PDB entry 6CFW | electron microscopy, 3.70 A resolution | chains A and C of the 14 polymer chains in the assembly

[Chain A]
Molecule: Monovalent cation/H+ antiporter subunit E
Source organism: Pyrococcus furiosus COM1
UniProt: I6TXN1 (I6TXN1_9EURY); numbering as in UniProt (aligned over 1-167)
Sequence (167 residues; each row starts with the number of its first residue):
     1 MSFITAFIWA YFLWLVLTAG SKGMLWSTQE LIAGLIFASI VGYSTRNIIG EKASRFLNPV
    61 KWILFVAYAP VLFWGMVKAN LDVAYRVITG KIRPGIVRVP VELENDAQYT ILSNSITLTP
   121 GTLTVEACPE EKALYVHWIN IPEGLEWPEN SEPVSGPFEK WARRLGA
Unresolved in the structure: 1, 167

[Chain C]
Molecule: Monovalent cation/H+ antiporter subunit G
Source organism: Pyrococcus furiosus COM1
UniProt: I6UQL1 (I6UQL1_9EURY); residues 1-124 here = UniProt positions 1-124
Sequence (124 residues; each row starts with the number of its first residue):
     1 MIAYYLIIAF LGISVTFNML GSIALHRFPD VYTRLHGATK CTTFGTIFAA LAVITHAIVK
    61 LQATGNPKYL QMAIHSFVAM LALLLTNPVG AHAIAKAAHK TGYLPKRAVV DAYLEKERGE
   121 KNES
Unresolved in the structure: 1-2, 117-124

[Chain A / chain C interface]
Pairs across the interface (45):
  V16(A) - I74(C)
  L17(A) - H75(C)  hydrogen bond (backbone-side chain)
  A19(A) - L70(C)
  G20(A) - P67(C)
  G23(A) - P67(C)
  M76(A) - F44(C)  hydrophobic
  A79(A) - K40(C)
  N80(A) - F17(C)
  N80(A) - K40(C)
  N80(A) - C41(C)
  N80(A) - F44(C)
  V83(A) - C41(C)  hydrophobic
  A84(A) - L20(C)  hydrophobic
  R86(A) - F28(C)
  V87(A) - R27(C)  hydrogen bond (backbone-side chain)
  T89(A) - R27(C)
  R93(A) - V109(C)
  P94(A) - R107(C)
  P94(A) - A108(C)
  P94(A) - V109(C)  hydrogen bond (backbone-backbone)
  G95(A) - V110(C)
  I96(A) - P105(C)  hydrophobic
  I96(A) - V110(C)  hydrogen bond (backbone-backbone)
  I96(A) - D111(C)
  I96(A) - A112(C)  hydrogen bond (backbone-backbone)
  N114(A) - V89(C)
  T117(A) - K40(C)
  T117(A) - P88(C)
  L118(A) - K40(C)  hydrogen bond (backbone-side chain)
  T119(A) - K40(C)  hydrogen bond (backbone-side chain)
  P120(A) - K40(C)
  G121(A) - H36(C)
  T122(A) - H36(C)  hydrogen bond (backbone-side chain)
  T124(A) - H92(C)
  V125(A) - H92(C)
  E126(A) - H92(C)  hydrogen bond (backbone-side chain)
  E126(A) - K96(C)  salt bridge
  E126(A) - Y113(C)
  Y135(A) - A112(C)
  Y135(A) - Y113(C)  hydrophobic
  Y135(A) - K116(C)  hydrogen bond
  H137(A) - Y32(C)
  I139(A) - H36(C)
  I141(A) - V110(C)  hydrophobic
  E146(A) - V110(C)
Also at the interface, not in a pair above, chain A (37 interface residues in all): M24, I92, R98, L123, W147
Also at the interface, not in a pair above, chain C (29 interface residues in all): T33, L35, A95

[Summary]
Chain A and chain C form an interface of 37 and 29 residues respectively; the contacts include 10 hydrogen
bonds and 1 salt bridge. Polar pairs include E126(A)-K96(C), L17(A)-H75(C) and V87(A)-R27(C).
Chain A is Monovalent cation/H+ antiporter subunit E and chain C is Monovalent cation/H+ antiporter subunit G,
both from Pyrococcus furiosus COM1; the structure, cryoEM structure of a respiratory membrane-bound
hydrogenase, was determined by electron microscopy.
